7DA2 - chains D and E of the 5 polymer chains in the assembly; structure by X-ray diffraction, 2.79 A resolution.

== Chain D ==
Protein: Centromere protein X
Organism: Gallus gallus
UniProt: P0DJH7 (CENPX_CHICK); residues 4-82 here correspond to UniProt positions 2-80 (UniProt number = residue number - 2)
Sequence (81 residues; each row starts with the number of its first residue):
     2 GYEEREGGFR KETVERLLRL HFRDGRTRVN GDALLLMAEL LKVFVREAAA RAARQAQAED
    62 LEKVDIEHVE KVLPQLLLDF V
Not modelled in the structure: 2-8
Sequence notes: expression tag (2-3)

== Chain E ==
Protein: Fanconi anemia group M protein
Organism: Gallus gallus
Notes: EC 3.6.4.13; engineered mutation(s): A29C, A31C, A58C
UniProt: A0A1D5PRR9 (FANCM_CHICK); residues 660-804 here = UniProt positions 660-804
Sequence (148 residues; numbered 658 to 805; the number before each row is that of its first residue):
   658 GRSLHHKSAL FSCVTDPKEM HCHENWSLSP EEFEIWDRLY RLKENDGVKE PILPHTRFET
   718 LENLDKTSKP EEEAAHKLSL SEWSIWQSRP FPTSMVDHSD RCYHFISVME LIEVMRQEQG
   778 DCSYELELQP HLRIEDIHVR RNKGHLSP
Not modelled in the structure: 658-672, 805
Sequence notes: expression tag (658-659, 805)

== Chain D / chain E interface ==
Residue-residue contacts (36; chain D residue first):
  Gly-9(D) / His-795(E)  hydrogen bond (backbone-side chain)
  Arg-11(D) / Glu-792(E)  hydrogen bond (side chain-backbone)
  Arg-11(D) / Asp-793(E)
  Arg-11(D) / Ile-794(E)  hydrogen bond (side chain-backbone)
  Arg-11(D) / His-795(E)  hydrogen bond
  Thr-14(D) / Asp-793(E)
  Arg-47(D) / Thr-717(E)
  Glu-48(D) / Phe-715(E)
  Glu-48(D) / Glu-716(E)  hydrogen bond (side chain-backbone)
  Glu-48(D) / Thr-717(E)  hydrogen bond
  Ala-51(D) / Glu-716(E)
  Arg-52(D) / Arg-714(E)  hydrogen bond (side chain-backbone)
  Arg-52(D) / Phe-715(E)
  Arg-55(D) / Arg-714(E)
  Arg-55(D) / Glu-716(E)  salt bridge
  Lys-64(D) / Ser-804(E)  hydrogen bond
  Ile-67(D) / Ile-769(E)  hydrophobic
  Ile-67(D) / Arg-773(E)
  Val-70(D) / Ile-769(E)  hydrophobic
  Glu-71(D) / Ser-738(E)
  Glu-71(D) / Ser-741(E)
  Glu-71(D) / Met-766(E)
  Glu-71(D) / Ile-769(E)
  Glu-71(D) / Arg-773(E)  salt bridge
  Lys-72(D) / Ser-738(E)
  Leu-74(D) / Phe-762(E)  hydrophobic
  Leu-74(D) / Val-765(E)  hydrophobic
  Pro-75(D) / Leu-737(E)
  Gln-76(D) / Pro-711(E)
  Gln-76(D) / Leu-737(E)
  Leu-78(D) / Phe-762(E)  hydrophobic
  Leu-79(D) / Leu-737(E)  hydrophobic
  Asp-80(D) / Thr-713(E)  hydrogen bond
  Asp-80(D) / Phe-715(E)
  Phe-81(D) / Phe-715(E)  hydrophobic
  Val-82(D) / Arg-758(E)  hydrogen bond (backbone-side chain)
Interface residues without a listed pair, chain D (25 interface residues in all): Arg-17, Arg-24, Val-44, Glu-68
Interface residues without a listed pair, chain E (25 interface residues in all): Leu-710, His-712, Leu-718, Asp-757, Ile-791

== Summary ==
Chain D and chain E each contribute 25 residues to their interface; the contacts include 10 hydrogen bonds and
2 salt bridges. Among the polar pairs are Arg-55(D)/Glu-716(E), Glu-71(D)/Arg-773(E) and Gly-9(D)/His-795(E).
Chain D is Centromere protein X and chain E is Fanconi anemia group M protein, both from Gallus gallus; the
structure, The crystal structure of the chicken FANCM-MHF complex, was determined by X-ray diffraction
together with 7DA0 and 7DA1 from the same study.
